PDB entry 9BUD | electron microscopy, 2.50 A resolution | chains A and N of the 6 polymer chains in the assembly

# Chain A
Protein: Guanine nucleotide-binding protein G(s) subunit alpha isoforms short
Organism: Homo sapiens
Reference sequence: P63092 (GNAS2_HUMAN); residue numbers follow UniProt; this construct covers 1-394
Sequence (394 residues; numbered 1 to 394; the number before each row is that of its first residue):
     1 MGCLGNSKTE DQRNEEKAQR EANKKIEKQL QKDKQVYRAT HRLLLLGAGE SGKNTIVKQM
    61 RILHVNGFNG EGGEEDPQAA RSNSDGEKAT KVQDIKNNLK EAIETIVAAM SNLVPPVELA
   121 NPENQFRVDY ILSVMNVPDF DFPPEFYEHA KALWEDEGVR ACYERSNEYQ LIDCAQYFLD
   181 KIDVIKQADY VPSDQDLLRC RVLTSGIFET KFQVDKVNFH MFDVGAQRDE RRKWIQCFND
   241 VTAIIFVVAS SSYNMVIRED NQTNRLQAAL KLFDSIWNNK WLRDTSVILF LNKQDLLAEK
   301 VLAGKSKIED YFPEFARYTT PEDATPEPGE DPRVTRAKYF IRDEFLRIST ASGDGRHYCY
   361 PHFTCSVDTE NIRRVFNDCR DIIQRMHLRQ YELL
Not modelled in the structure: 1-10, 61-203, 251-263
Differences from the reference sequence: engineered mutation N54 (Ser in P63092), A226 (Gly in P63092), A268 (Glu in P63092), K271 (Asn in P63092), D274 (Lys in P63092), K280 (Arg in P63092), D284 (Thr in P63092), T285 (Ile in P63092), S366 (Ala in P63092)

# Chain N
Protein: Nanobody 35
Organism: Lama glama
Notes: antibody fragment or engineered binder
Sequence (138 residues; row label = number of the first residue in the row):
     1 QVQLQESGGG LVQPGGSLRL SCAASGFTFS NYKMNWVRQA PGKGLEWVSD ISQSGASISY
    61 TGSVKGRFTI SRDNAKNTLY LQMNSLKPED TAVYYCARCP APFTRDCFDV TSTTYAYRGQ
   121 GTQVTVSSHH HHHHEPEA
Not modelled in the structure: 129-138
Disulfides: C22-C96, C99-C107

# Chain A / chain N interface
Pairs across the interface (25):
  R228(A) - T114(N)  hydrogen bond
  D229(A) - D109(N)
  D229(A) - S112(N)
  D229(A) - T113(N)  hydrogen bond (side chain-backbone)
  E230(A) - D109(N)
  E230(A) - S112(N)
  E230(A) - T114(N)
  E230(A) - Y115(N)
  R231(A) - D109(N)  hydrogen bond (backbone-side chain)
  R232(A) - P100(N)
  R232(A) - F108(N)
  R232(A) - D109(N)  salt bridge
  N264(A) - T61(N)
  Q267(A) - W47(N)
  Q267(A) - T61(N)
  K271(A) - W47(N)
  K271(A) - D50(N)  salt bridge
  L272(A) - F108(N)  hydrophobic
  S275(A) - D106(N)
  S275(A) - C107(N)  hydrogen bond (side chain-backbone)
  S275(A) - F108(N)
  N278(A) - R105(N)  hydrogen bond
  N279(A) - D106(N)
  Y311(A) - G62(N)
  P313(A) - G62(N)
Other interface residues (no listed pair), chain A (18 interface residues in all): D274, I276, D310, E314
Other interface residues (no listed pair), chain N (17 interface residues in all): E46, S63, K65

# In short
18 residues of chain A and 17 residues of chain N are in contact; the contacts include 5 hydrogen bonds and 2
salt bridges. Among the polar pairs are R232(A)-D109(N), K271(A)-D50(N) and R228(A)-T114(N).
Chain A is Guanine nucleotide-binding protein G(s) subunit alpha isoforms short (Homo sapiens) and chain N is
Nanobody 35 (Lama glama); the structure, Human calcitonin Receptor in complex with Gs and cagrilintide in the
CT-like conformation, was determined by electron microscopy, deposited together with 9BLB, 9BLC, 9BLW, 9BP3,
9BQ3, 9BTW and 3 further entries.
